PDB entry 4XLS | X-ray diffraction, 4.01 A resolution (low resolution: residue-level contacts below are approximate; hydrogen-bond / salt-bridge calls are withheld) | chains C and D of the 9 polymer chains in the assembly

[Chain C]
Protein: DNA-directed RNA polymerase subunit beta
Source organism: Thermus aquaticus
Notes: EC 2.7.7.6
UniProt: Q9KWU7 (RPOB_THEAQ); residue numbers follow UniProt; this construct covers 1-1119
Sequence (1119 residues; each row starts with the number of its first residue):
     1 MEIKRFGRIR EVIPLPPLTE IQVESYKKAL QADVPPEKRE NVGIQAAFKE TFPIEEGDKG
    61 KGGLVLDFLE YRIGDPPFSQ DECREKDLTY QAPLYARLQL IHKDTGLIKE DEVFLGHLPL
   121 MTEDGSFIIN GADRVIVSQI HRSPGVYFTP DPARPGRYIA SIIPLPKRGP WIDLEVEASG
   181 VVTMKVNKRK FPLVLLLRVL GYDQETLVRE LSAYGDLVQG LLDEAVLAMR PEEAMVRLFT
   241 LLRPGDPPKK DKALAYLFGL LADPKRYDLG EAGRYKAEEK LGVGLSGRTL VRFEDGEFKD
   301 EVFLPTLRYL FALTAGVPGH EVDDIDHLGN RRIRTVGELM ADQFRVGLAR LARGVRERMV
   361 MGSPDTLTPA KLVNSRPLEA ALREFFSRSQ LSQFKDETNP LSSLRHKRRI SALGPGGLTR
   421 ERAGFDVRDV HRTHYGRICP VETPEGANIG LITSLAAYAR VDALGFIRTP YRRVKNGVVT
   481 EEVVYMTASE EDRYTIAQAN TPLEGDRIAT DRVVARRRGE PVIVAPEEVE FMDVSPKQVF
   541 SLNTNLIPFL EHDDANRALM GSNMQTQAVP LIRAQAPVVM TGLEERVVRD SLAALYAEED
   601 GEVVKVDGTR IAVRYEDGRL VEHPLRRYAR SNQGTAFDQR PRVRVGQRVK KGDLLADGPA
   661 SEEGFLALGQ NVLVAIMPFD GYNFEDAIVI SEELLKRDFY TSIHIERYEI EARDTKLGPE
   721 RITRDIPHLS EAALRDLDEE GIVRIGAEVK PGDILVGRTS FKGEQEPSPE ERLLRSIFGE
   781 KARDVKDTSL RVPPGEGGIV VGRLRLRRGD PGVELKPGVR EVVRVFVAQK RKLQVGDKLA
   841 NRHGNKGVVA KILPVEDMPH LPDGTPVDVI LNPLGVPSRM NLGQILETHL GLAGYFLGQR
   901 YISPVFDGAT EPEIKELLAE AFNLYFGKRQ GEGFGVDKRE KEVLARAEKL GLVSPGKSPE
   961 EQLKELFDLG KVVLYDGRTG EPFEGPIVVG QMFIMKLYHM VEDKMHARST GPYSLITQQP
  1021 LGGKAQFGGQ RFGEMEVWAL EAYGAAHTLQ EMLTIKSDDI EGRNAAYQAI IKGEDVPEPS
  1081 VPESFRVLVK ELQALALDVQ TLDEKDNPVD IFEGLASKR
Not modelled in the structure: 1, 57-61, 1119

[Chain D]
Protein: DNA-directed RNA polymerase subunit beta'
Source organism: Thermus aquaticus
Notes: EC 2.7.7.6
UniProt: Q9KWU6 (RPOC_THEAQ); numbering as in UniProt (aligned over 1-1524)
Sequence (1524 residues; each row starts with the number of its first residue):
     1 MKKEVRKVRI ALASPEKIRS WSYGEVEKPE TINYRTLKPE RDGLFDERIF GPIKDYECAC
    61 GKYKRQRFEG KVCERCGVEV TRSIVRRYRM GHIELATPAA HIWFVKDVPS KIGTLLDLSA
   121 TELEQVLYFN KYIVLDPKGA VLDGVPVEKR QLLTDEEYRE LRYGKQETYP LPAGVDALVK
   181 DGEEVVKGQE LAPGVVSRMD GVALYRFPRR VRVDYLRKER AALRIPLSAW VEKEAYRPGE
   241 VLAELSEPYL FRAEESGVVE LKDLAEGHLI YLRQEEEVVA RYFLPAGMTP LVVEGEIVEV
   301 GQPLAEGKGL LRLPRHMTAK EVEAEEEGDS VHLTLFLEWT EPKDYKVAPH MNVIVPEGAK
   361 VQAGEKIVAA IDPEEEVIAE AEGVVHLHEP ASILVVKARV YPFEDDVEVT TGDRVAPGDV
   421 LADGGKVKSE IYGRVEVDLV RNVVRVVESY DIDARMGAEA IQELLKELDL EKLERELLEE
   481 MKHPSRARRA KARKRLEVVR AFLDSGNRPE WMILEAVPVL PPDLRPMVQV DGGRFATSDL
   541 NDLYRRLINR NNRLKKLLAQ GAPEIIIRNE KRMLQEAVDA VIDNGRRGSP VTNPGSERPL
   601 RSLTDILSGK QGRFRQNLLG KRVDYSGRSV IVVGPQLKLH QCGLPKRMAL ELFKPFLLKK
   661 MEEKAFAPNV KAARRMLERQ RDIKDEVWDA LEEVIHGKVV LLNRAPTLHR LGIQAFQPVL
   721 VEGQSIQLHP LVCEAFNADF DGDQMAVHVP LSSFAQAEAR IQMLSAHNLL SPASGEPLAK
   781 PSRDIILGLY YITQVRKEKK GAGMAFATPE EALAAYERGE VALNAPIVVA GRETSVGRLK
   841 FVFANPDEAL LAVAHGLLDL QDVVTVRYLG RRLETSPGRI LFARIVGEAV GDEKVAQELI
   901 QMDVPQEKNS LKDLVYQAFL RLGMEKTARL LDALKYYGFT LSTTSGITIG IDDAVIPEEK
   961 QRYLEEADRK LRQIEQAYEM GFLTDRERYD QVIQLWTETT EKVTQAVFKN FEENYPFNPL
  1021 YVMAQSGARG NPQQIRQLCG MRGLMQKPSG ETFEVPVRSS FREGLTVLEY FISSHGARKG
  1081 GADTALRTAD SGYLTRKLVD VAHEIVVREA DCGTTNYISV PLFQMDEVTR TLRLRKRSDI
  1141 ESGLYGRVLA REVEALGRRL EEGRYLSLED VHFLIKAAEA GEVREVPVRS PLTCQTRYGV
  1201 CQKCYGYDLS MARPVSIGEA VGVVAAESIG EPGTQLTMRT FHTGGVAVGT DITQGLPRVI
  1261 ELFEARRPKA KAVISEIDGV VRIEEGEDRL SVFVESEGFS KEYKLPKDAR LLVKDGDYVE
  1321 AGQPLTRGAI DPHQLLEAKG PEAVERYLVD EIQKVYRAQG VKLHDKHIEI VVRQMLKYVE
  1381 VTDPGDSRLL EGQVLEKWDV EALNERLIAE GKVPVAWKPL LMGVTKSALS TKSWLSAASF
  1441 QNTTHVLTEA AIAGKKDELI GLKENVILGR LIPAGTGSDF VRFTQVVDQR TLKAIEEARK
  1501 EAVEAKEKEA PRRPVRREQP GKGL
Not modelled in the structure: 1, 1239-1252, 1506-1524
Metal / ion sites: Zn2+ site 1: C58, C60, C73, C76; Mg2+: D739, D741, D743; Zn2+ site 2: C1112, C1194, C1201, C1204
Swiss-Prot annotation at these positions:
  - binding site (Zn(2+)): C58, C60, C73, C76, C1112, C1194, C1201, C1204
  - binding site (Mg(2+)): D739, D741, D743

[Chain C / chain D interface]
Contacting residue pairs (367; chain C residue first):
  F425(C) with K1079(D); D1083(D)
  R428(C) with R1078(D); L1086(D)
  D429(C) with P1048(D); H1075(D); K1079(D)
  V430(C) with P1048(D); H1075(D); R1078(D)
  H431(C) with H1075(D)
  R432(C) with K1047(D); F1071(D)
  H434(C) with F1071(D)
  Y435(C) with F1071(D)
  C439(C) with R1078(D)
  P440(C) with F1071(D); S1074(D); R1078(D)
  T443(C) with R1078(D)
  I449(C) with R1078(D); G1081(D)
  G450(C) with R1078(D)
  T453(C) with R1078(D)
  Q498(C) with V1067(D); L1068(D)
  P521(C) with V1055(D); I1072(D)
  P536(C) with V1067(D)
  V539(C) with V1067(D)
  L550(C) with Y1070(D)
  E551(C) with G1064(D); L1065(D)
  H552(C) with F1061(D); R1062(D); E1063(D); G1064(D)
  D553(C) with F1061(D); Y1070(D)
  D554(C) with R1042(D); F1061(D); Y1070(D)
  A555(C) with Y1070(D)
  I676(C) with T948(D)
  M677(C) with G946(D); I947(D)
  P678(C) with D784(D); S942(D); T943(D); G946(D); I947(D)
  F679(C) with T943(D)
  D680(C) with P635(D); T943(D)
  G681(C) with V633(D); P635(D); F939(D)
  Y682(C) with V633(D); Q636(D)
  F684(C) with V633(D); P730(D); F740(D); S782(D); R783(D); D784(D)
  E685(C) with D739(D); F740(D); R783(D); R1029(D)
  D686(C) with F740(D); R1029(D)
  A687(C) with F740(D)
  E711(C) with D531(D)
  R713(C) with Q529(D); G532(D); G533(D)
  K716(C) with Q529(D)
  K750(C) with R681(D)
  P751(C) with R681(D)
  Q765(C) with K54(D)
  E766(C) with R65(D)
  P769(C) with R65(D)
  K816(C) with R534(D)
  Q834(C) with Q724(D)
  V835(C) with S725(D)
  G836(C) with V630(D); S725(D)
  K838(C) with D741(D)
  K846(C) with D741(D)
  G847(C) with F740(D); D741(D)
  V848(C) with V630(D); I631(D); F740(D); G742(D)
  A850(C) with V632(D)
  K851(C) with Q636(D)
  N872(C) with D784(D)
  P873(C) with I947(D); I949(D); M1023(D)
  L874(C) with R783(D); D784(D); M1023(D); R1029(D)
  V876(C) with I949(D)
  P877(C) with I949(D); L1020(D); M1023(D); R1029(D); Q1034(D); L1038(D)
  S878(C) with R1029(D); Q1034(D)
  R879(C) with R1029(D)
  M880(C) with Q1034(D); Q1037(D); L1038(D); F1061(D)
  L882(C) with L1038(D); F1061(D); R1062(D)
  I885(C) with I949(D); G950(D); I951(D)
  L886(C) with I951(D)
  H889(C) with G950(D); I951(D)
  F906(C) with L1065(D); T1066(D); V1067(D); Y1070(D)
  E911(C) with I951(D); R1062(D)
  K915(C) with D952(D)
  R946(C) with R796(D); D859(D); L860(D); Q861(D)
  K949(C) with R796(D); E798(D); D859(D)
  L969(C) with D952(D)
  K971(C) with D953(D)
  F983(C) with T943(D); T944(D)
  E984(C) with Y791(D); L860(D); T944(D); S945(D)
  G985(C) with S945(D)
  P986(C) with T948(D)
  I987(C) with G946(D); T948(D)
  V988(C) with T948(D); I949(D)
  V1001(C) with S629(D); V630(D); Q724(D)
  E1002(C) with Q724(D)
  K1004(C) with R628(D); Q744(D)
  M1005(C) with R628(D); S629(D); M648(D); Q724(D)
  H1006(C) with G627(D); R628(D); M648(D)
  A1007(C) with S626(D); G627(D); M648(D)
  R1008(C) with D624(D); Y625(D); S626(D); E651(D)
  S1009(C) with D624(D); Y625(D); E651(D); K654(D)
  T1010(C) with Y625(D)
  Y1013(C) with D624(D)
  L1015(C) with P526(D); V528(D)
  I1016(C) with R87(D); R613(D)
  T1017(C) with N617(D)
  Q1019(C) with N617(D); K621(D)
  P1020(C) with R622(D); V623(D)
  G1022(C) with R622(D)
  G1023(C) with R622(D)
  G1029(C) with R622(D); V623(D); S626(D)
  Q1030(C) with R622(D); V623(D); S626(D); G627(D); R628(D); A746(D)
  R1031(C) with Q616(D); K621(D); R622(D)
  F1032(C) with G620(D); K621(D)
  E1034(C) with R615(D); L619(D); R1096(D)
  M1035(C) with T707(D)
  E1036(C) with N703(D); T707(D); I713(D)
  V1037(C) with L619(D)
  W1038(C) with R1096(D); V1099(D); V1223(D)
  A1039(C) with R710(D); I713(D); E1227(D)
  L1040(C) with I713(D); M763(D)
  E1041(C) with A1220(D); V1223(D); L1462(D); V1466(D)
  A1042(C) with R710(D); E1219(D); E1227(D)
  Y1043(C) with R710(D); L711(D); I713(D); Q762(D); M763(D)
  G1044(C) with G1475(D); T1476(D)
  A1045(C) with E758(D); M763(D)
  A1046(C) with E758(D); L1471(D); I1472(D); T1476(D); G1477(D)
  H1047(C) with F754(D); A755(D); E758(D); L1471(D)
  T1048(C) with A755(D); E758(D); M763(D)
  L1049(C) with I1472(D)
  Q1050(C) with R1470(D); L1471(D)
  E1051(C) with L751(D); S752(D); A755(D)
  M1052(C) with V623(D); H748(D)
  L1053(C) with L618(D); K621(D); V1466(D)
  K1056(C) with V623(D); D624(D); Y625(D); V749(D); P750(D)
  S1057(C) with K621(D); R622(D)
  D1058(C) with N617(D); K621(D)
  Y1067(C) with Y625(D); K654(D); P655(D); L658(D); R674(D)
  I1070(C) with P655(D); F656(D); K659(D); L751(D)
  I1071(C) with P655(D); L658(D); K659(D); V670(D)
  K1072(C) with K659(D)
  D1075(C) with S753(D)
  V1076(C) with S752(D)
  S1080(C) with G1469(D)
  P1082(C) with L1468(D); G1469(D)
  E1083(C) with R87(D); Y88(D)
  S1084(C) with N617(D); L618(D); K621(D)
  F1085(C) with I1467(D); L1468(D)
  R1086(C) with Y88(D)
  V1087(C) with R87(D); L524(D)
  L1088(C) with L607(D); R613(D); F614(D); L618(D)
  K1090(C) with Y88(D); M90(D); L520(D); L524(D)
  E1091(C) with L520(D); I606(D); R613(D)
  L1092(C) with L607(D); L1447(D)
  Q1093(C) with W21(D); M90(D); P518(D)
  A1094(C) with M90(D); P518(D); L520(D); Y544(D); L603(D)
  L1095(C) with H101(D); W103(D); I582(D); L603(D); L607(D)
  A1096(C) with L12(D); A13(D); I18(D)
  L1097(C) with I10(D); A11(D); W21(D); L1447(D); A1451(D)
  D1098(C) with I10(D); A11(D); W21(D)
  V1099(C) with R9(D); I10(D)
  Q1100(C) with V8(D); R9(D)
  T1101(C) with K7(D)
  L1102(C) with E4(D); V5(D); R6(D); K7(D); R9(D)
  D1103(C) with K3(D); E4(D); R6(D)
  E1104(C) with K3(D); E4(D); R6(D)
  D1106(C) with K7(D); K1456(D)
  F1112(C) with Y88(D)
  L1115(C) with Y23(D); V85(D); Y88(D); R89(D)
  A1116(C) with Y23(D); Y88(D)
  S1117(C) with Y23(D)
  K1118(C) with R19(D); S20(D); S22(D); Y23(D)
Also at the interface, not in a pair above, chain C (181 interface residues in all): G424, V441, G446, N500, V514, E520, F540, A558, N683, R758, V849, G875, L950, R978, H999, G1011, Q1018, L1021, F1027, G1033, T1054, I1055, G1073, V1109
Also at the interface, not in a pair above, chain D (193 interface residues in all): K17, L37, E57, K64, I84, T604, P645, L652, Q680, Q714, G723, A759, N768, L823, T940, F1017, A1028, F1053, A1082, A1085, T1095, V1224, W1434, A1474

[In short]
Chain C and chain D form an interface of 181 and 193 residues respectively. The Zn2+ site 1 is built by
C58(D), C60(D), C73(D) and C76(D). D739(D), D741(D) and D743(D) coordinate Mg2+. UniProt lists 8 Zn2+-binding
residues and 3 Mg2+-binding residues on chain D.
Here chain C is DNA-directed RNA polymerase subunit beta and chain D is DNA-directed RNA polymerase subunit
beta', both from Thermus aquaticus. Entry 4XLS (Crystal structure of T. aquaticus transcription initiation
complex with CarD containing upstream fork promoter) was determined by X-ray diffraction together with 4XLR
and 4XAX from the same study.
